Entry 7APK (electron microscopy, 3.30 A resolution); this record covers chains I and J of the 30 polymer chains in the assembly.

[Chain I]
Protein: THO complex subunit 1
Source organism: Homo sapiens
UniProt: Q96FV9 (THOC1_HUMAN); numbering as in UniProt (aligned over 2-657)
Sequence (711 residues; each row starts with the number of its first residue; numbers below 1 keep their minus sign (Met-53 is residue -53)):
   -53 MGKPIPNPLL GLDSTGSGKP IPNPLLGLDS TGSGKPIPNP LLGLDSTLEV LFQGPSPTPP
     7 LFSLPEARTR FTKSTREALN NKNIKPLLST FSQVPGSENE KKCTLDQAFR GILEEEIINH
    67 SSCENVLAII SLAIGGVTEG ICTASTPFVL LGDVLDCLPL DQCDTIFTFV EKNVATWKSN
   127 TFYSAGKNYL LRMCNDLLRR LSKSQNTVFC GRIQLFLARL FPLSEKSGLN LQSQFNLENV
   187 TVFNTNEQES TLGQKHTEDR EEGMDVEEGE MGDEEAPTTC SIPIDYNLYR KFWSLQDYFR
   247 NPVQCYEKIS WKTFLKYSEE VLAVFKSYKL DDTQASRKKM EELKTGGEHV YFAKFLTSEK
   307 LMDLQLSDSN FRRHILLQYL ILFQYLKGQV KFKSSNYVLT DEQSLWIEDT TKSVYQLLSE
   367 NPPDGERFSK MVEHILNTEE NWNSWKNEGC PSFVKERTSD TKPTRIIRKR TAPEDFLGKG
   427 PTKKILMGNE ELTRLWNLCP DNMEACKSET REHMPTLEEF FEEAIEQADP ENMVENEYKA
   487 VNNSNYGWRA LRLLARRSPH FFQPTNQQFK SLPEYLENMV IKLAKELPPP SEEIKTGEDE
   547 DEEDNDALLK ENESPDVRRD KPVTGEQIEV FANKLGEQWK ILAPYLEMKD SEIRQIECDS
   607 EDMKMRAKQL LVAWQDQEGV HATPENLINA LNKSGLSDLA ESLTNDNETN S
Not modelled in the structure: -53 to 9, 23-28, 39-43, 66-69, 85-90, 124-132, 168-226, 279-284, 290-295, 335-341, 393-657
Sequence notes: initiating methionine (-53); expression tag (-52 to 1)
Curated features (UniProtKB/Swiss-Prot):
  - region: Lys133 to Phe167 (Dock domain)
  - motif: Arg414 to Lys430 (Nuclear localization signal)
  - modified residue: Ser2 (Phosphoserine), Thr4 (Phosphothreonine), Lys133 (N6-acetyllysine), Lys300 (N6-acetyllysine), Ser537 (Phosphoserine), Thr542 (Phosphothreonine), Ser560 (Phosphoserine)
  - cross-link (Glycyl lysine isopeptide (Lys-Gly)): Lys31 (interchain with G-Cter in SUMO2), Lys408 (interchain with G-Cter in SUMO2), Lys580 (interchain with G-Cter in SUMO2), Lys595 (interchain with G-Cter in SUMO1)
  - natural variant: Leu183 (L183V: In DFNA86)
  - mutagenesis: Leu617 (L617P: Loss of ability to induce apoptosis. Interferes with normal response of SaOS-2 cells to radiation), Trp620 (W620P/R: Loss of ability to induce apoptosis. Interferes with normal response of SaOS-2 cells to radiation)

[Chain J]
Protein: THO complex subunit 2
Source organism: Homo sapiens
UniProt: Q8NI27 (THOC2_HUMAN); numbering as in UniProt (aligned over 1-1203)
Sequence (1226 residues; each row starts with the number of its first residue; numbers below 1 keep their minus sign (Met-22 is residue -22)):
   -22 MKHHHHHHHH HHSAGLEVLF QGPMAAAAVV VPAEWIKNWE KSGRGEFLHL CRILSENKSH
    38 DSSTYRDFQQ ALYELSYHVI KGNLKHEQAS NVLSDISEFR EDMPSILADV FCILDIETNC
    98 LEEKSKRDYF TQLVLACLYL VSDTVLKERL DPETLESLGL IKQSQQFNQK SVKIKTKLFY
   158 KQQKFNLLRE ENEGYAKLIA ELGQDLSGSI TSDLILENIK SLIGCFNLDP NRVLDVILEV
   218 FECRPEHDDF FISLLESYMS MCEPQTLCHI LGFKFKFYQE PNGETPSSLY RVAAVLLQFN
   278 LIDLDDLYVH LLPADNCIMD EHKREIAEAK QIVRKLTMVV LSSEKMDERE KEKEKEEEKV
   338 EKPPDNQKLG LLEALLKIGD WQHAQNIMDQ MPPYYAASHK LIALAICKLI HITIEPLYRR
   398 VGVPKGAKGS PVNALQNKRA PKQAESFEDL RRDVFNMFCY LGPHLSHDPI LFAKVVRIGK
   458 SFMKEFQSDG SKQEDKEKTE VILSCLLSIT DQVLLPSLSL MDCNACMSEE LWGMFKTFPY
   518 QHRYRLYGQW KNETYNSHPL LVKVKAQTID RAKYIMKRLT KENVKPSGRQ IGKLSHSNPT
   578 ILFDYILSQI QKYDNLITPV VDSLKYLTSL NYDVLAYCII EALANPEKER MKHDDTTISS
   638 WLQSLASFCG AVFRKYPIDL AGLLQYVANQ LKAGKSFDLL ILKEVVQKMA GIEITEEMTM
   698 EQLEAMTGGE QLKAEGGYFG QIRNTKKSSQ RLKDALLDHD LALPLCLLMA QQRNGVIFQE
   758 GGEKHLKLVG KLYDQCHDTL VQFGGFLASN LSTEDYIKRV PSIDVLCNEF HTPHDAAFFL
   818 SRPMYAHHIS SKYDELKKSE KGSKQQHKVH KYITSCEMVM APVHEAVVSL HVSKVWDDIS
   878 PQFYATFWSL TMYDLAVPHT SYEREVNKLK VQMKAIDDNQ EMPPNKKKKE KERCTALQDK
   938 LLEEEKKQME HVQRVLQRLK LEKDNWLLAK STKNETITKF LQLCIFPRCI FSAIDAVYCA
   998 RFVELVHQQK TPNFSTLLCY DRVFSDIIYT VASCTENEAS RYGRFLCCML ETVTRWHSDR
  1058 ATYEKECGNY PGFLTILRAT GFDGGNKADQ LDYENFRHVV HKWHYKLTKA SVHCLETGEY
  1118 THIRNILIVL TKILPWYPKV LNLGQALERR VHKICQEEKE KRPDLYALAM GYSGQLKSRK
  1178 SYMIPENEFH HKDPPPRNAV ASVQNG
Not modelled in the structure: -22 to 163, 184-187, 256-262, 289-294, 308-342, 355-357, 367-368, 399-423, 464-475, 514-516, 624-635, 671-672, 688-695, 703-705, 715-722, 734-739, 750-751, 758-762, 787-853, 868-871, 885-888, 895, 909-926, 960-970, 1006-1013, 1022-1023, 1031-1033, 1055-1086, 1114-1116, 1133-1136, 1155-1159, 1176-1203
Sequence notes: initiating methionine (-22); expression tag (-21 to 0)
Curated features (UniProtKB/Swiss-Prot):
  - motif: Lys923 to Lys928 (Nuclear localization signal)
  - natural variant: Arg77 (R77C: In MRXSK), Leu313 (L313F: In MRXSK; uncertain significance), Leu438 (L438P: In MRXSK; uncertain significance), Tyr517 (Y517C: In MRXSK), Asn666 (N666D: In MRXSK; uncertain significance), Thr696 (T696I: In MRXSK; uncertain significance), Gly713 (G713D: In MRXSK; uncertain significance), Lys724 (K724E: In MRXSK), Ile800 (I800T: In MRXSK; uncertain significance), Tyr881 (Y881C: In MRXSK), Cys981 (C981Y: In MRXSK; uncertain significance), Ser1012 (S1012P: In MRXSK; uncertain significance), 5 further natural variant entries in UniProt
  - mutagenesis: Tyr551 to Lys558 (Impairs interaction with DDX39B. Abolishes interaction with DDX39B; when associated with 589-A--A-592), Lys589 to Asn592 (Impairs interaction with DDX39B. Abolishes interaction with DDX39B; when associated with 551-A--S-558)

[How chain I and chain J interact]
Pairs across the interface (51):
  Thr153(I) with Lys197(J); Ser198(J); Gly201(J); Cys202(J)
  Val154(I) with Lys197(J)
  Cys156(I) with Gly201(J)
  Gly157(I) with Lys197(J); Gly201(J)
  Gln160(I) with Ile200(J); Asn204(J), hydrogen bond; Leu205(J)
  Leu161(I) with Pro207(J), hydrophobic
  Ala164(I) with Pro207(J), hydrophobic
  Arg165(I) with Met238(J)
  Gln242(I) with Glu170(J), hydrogen bond
  Phe245(I) with Asn169(J), hydrogen bond (backbone-side chain)
  Arg246(I) with Glu170(J), salt bridge
  Pro248(I) with Arg166(J)
  Tyr297(I) with Glu178(J); Asn195(J); Ser198(J); Leu199(J)
  Ala299(I) with Lys174(J), hydrogen bond (backbone-side chain); Cys202(J), hydrophobic; Phe203(J)
  Lys300(I) with Lys174(J), hydrogen bond (backbone-side chain)
  Phe301(I) with Glu170(J); Lys174(J)
  Arg319(I) with Gly180(J)
  His320(I) with Lys174(J); Ala177(J)
  Leu323(I) with Ala173(J)
  Gln324(I) with Asn169(J); Glu170(J)
  Ile327(I) with Asn169(J)
  Gln330(I) with Leu165(J)
  Tyr331(I) with Arg166(J)
  Arg373(I) with Glu223(J), salt bridge
  Met377(I) with Val217(J), hydrophobic; Cys220(J), hydrophobic; Arg221(J)
  His380(I) with Glu219(J), salt bridge; Cys220(J)
  Thr384(I) with Glu216(J), hydrogen bond
  Glu385(I) with Leu165(J); Arg209(J), salt bridge
  Trp388(I) with Leu164(J); Arg209(J); Asp212(J); Phe250(J), hydrophobic
  Trp391(I) with Phe250(J), hydrophobic
Interface residues without a listed pair, chain I (35 interface residues in all): Lys149, Arg158, Phe298, Phe374, Ile381
Interface residues without a listed pair, chain J (36 interface residues in all): Tyr172, Ile176, Tyr235, Ser237, Cys239

[In short]
The interface between chain I and chain J involves 35 residues on one side and 36 on the other; the contacts
include 6 hydrogen bonds and 4 salt bridges. Polar contacts include Arg246(I)-Glu170(J), Arg373(I)-Glu223(J)
and His380(I)-Glu219(J).
Here chain I is THO complex subunit 1 and chain J is THO complex subunit 2, both from Homo sapiens. Entry 7APK
(Structure of the human THO - UAP56 complex) was determined by electron microscopy.
